7KEJ - chains B and F of the 12 polymer chains in the assembly; structure by electron microscopy, 3.80 A resolution.

Chain B:
Name: Virion spike glycoprotein
From: Ebola virus
Reference sequence: A0A1C4HDV6 (A0A1C4HDV6_9MONO); residue numbers follow UniProt; this construct covers 32-309
Chain sequence (313 residues; numbered -3 to 309; the number before each row is that of its first residue; numbers below 1 keep their minus sign (Met-3 is residue -3)):
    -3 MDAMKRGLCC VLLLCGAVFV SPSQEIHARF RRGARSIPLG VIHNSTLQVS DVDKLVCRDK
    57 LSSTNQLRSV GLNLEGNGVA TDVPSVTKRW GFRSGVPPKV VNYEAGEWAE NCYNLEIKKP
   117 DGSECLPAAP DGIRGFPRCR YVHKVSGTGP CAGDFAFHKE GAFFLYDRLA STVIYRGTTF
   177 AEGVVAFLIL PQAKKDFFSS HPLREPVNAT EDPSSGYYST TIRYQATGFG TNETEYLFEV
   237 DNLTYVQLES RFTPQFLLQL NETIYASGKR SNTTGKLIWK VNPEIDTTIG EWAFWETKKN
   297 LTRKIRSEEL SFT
Unresolved in the structure: -3 to 31, 187-212, 293-309
Construct notes: expression tag (-3 to 31)
Disulfide bonds: Cys108-Cys135, Cys121-Cys147
Covalent attachments: N-acetylglucosamine (NAG) linked to Asn228, Asn257, Asn268

Chain F:
Name: Virion spike glycoprotein
From: Zaire ebolavirus
Reference sequence: A0A0E3XK95 (A0A0E3XK95_9MONO); numbering as in UniProt (aligned over 461-633)
Chain sequence (203 residues; each row starts with the number of its first residue):
   461 NNNTHHQDTG EESASSGKLG LITNTIAGVA GLITGGRRTR REVIVNAQPK CNPNLHYWTT
   521 QDEGAAIGLA WIPYFGPAAE GIYTEGLMHN QDGLICGLRQ LANETTQALQ LFLRATTELR
   581 TFSILNRKAI DFLLQRWGGT CHILGPDCCI EPHDWTKNIT DKIDQIIHDD DDKAGWSHPQ
   641 FEKGGGSGGG SGGGSWSHPQ FEK
Unresolved in the structure: 461-502, 522-525, 613-663
Construct notes: conflict Asp630 (Phe in A0A0E3XK95), Asp631 (Val in A0A0E3XK95); expression tag (634-663)
Disulfide bonds: Cys511-Cys556, Cys601-Cys608
Covalent attachments: N-acetylglucosamine (NAG) linked to Asn563

How chain B and chain F interact:
Pairs across the interface (19):
  Gly87(B) with Tyr534(F)
  Phe88(B) with Tyr534(F)
  Arg89(B) with Pro533(F), hydrogen bond (side chain-backbone); Tyr534(F), hydrogen bond (side chain-backbone); Phe535(F); Gly536(F), hydrogen bond (side chain-backbone); Pro537(F); Ala538(F)
  Gly91(B) with Ala538(F); Ala539(F), hydrogen bond (backbone-backbone)
  Val92(B) with Pro533(F)
  His154(B) with Ile532(F)
  Lys155(B) with Ile532(F); Tyr534(F); Phe535(F)
  Glu156(B) with Trp531(F); Ile532(F)
  Gly157(B) with Trp531(F); Ile532(F)
Other interface residues (no listed pair), chain B (10 interface residues in all): Phe153

In short:
Chain B and chain F form an interface of 10 and 9 residues respectively; the contacts include 4 hydrogen
bonds. Polar contacts include Arg89(B)-Pro533(F), Arg89(B)-Tyr534(F) and Arg89(B)-Gly536(F). Covalently linked
N-acetylglucosamine: at Asn228(B), Asn257(B) and Asn268(B). Covalently linked N-acetylglucosamine: at
Asn563(F).
Here chain B is Virion spike glycoprotein (Ebola virus) and chain F is Virion spike glycoprotein (Zaire
ebolavirus). Entry 7KEJ (BDBV-289 bound to EBOV GPdMuc Makona) was determined by electron microscopy,
deposited together with 7KEW, 7KF9 and 7KFG.
